PDB entry 5F2C | X-ray diffraction, 1.90 A resolution | chains B and D of the 4 polymer chains in the assembly

Chain B (and D):
Protein: Aldehyde dehydrogenase
Organism: Pyrobaculum ferrireducens
Notes: chain D of this document is another copy of the same molecule, construct and numbering; everything in this record applies to it too
Reference sequence: G7VCG0 (G7VCG0_9CREN); residue numbers follow UniProt; this construct covers 1-491
Chain sequence (491 residues; each row starts with the number of its first residue):
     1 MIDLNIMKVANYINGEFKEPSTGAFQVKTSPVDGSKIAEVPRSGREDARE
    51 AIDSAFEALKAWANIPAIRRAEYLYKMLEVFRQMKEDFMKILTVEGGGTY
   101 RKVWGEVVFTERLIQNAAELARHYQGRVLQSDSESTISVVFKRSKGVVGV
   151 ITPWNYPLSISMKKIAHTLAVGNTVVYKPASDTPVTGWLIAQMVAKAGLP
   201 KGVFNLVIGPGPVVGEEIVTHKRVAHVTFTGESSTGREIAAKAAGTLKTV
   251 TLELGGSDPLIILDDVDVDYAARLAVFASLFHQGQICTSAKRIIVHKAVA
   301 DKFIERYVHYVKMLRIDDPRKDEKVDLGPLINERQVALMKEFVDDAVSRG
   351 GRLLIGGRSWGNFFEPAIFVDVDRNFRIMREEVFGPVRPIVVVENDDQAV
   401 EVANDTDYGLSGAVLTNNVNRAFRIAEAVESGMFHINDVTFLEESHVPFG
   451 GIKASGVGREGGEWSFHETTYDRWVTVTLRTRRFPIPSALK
Not modelled in the structure: 1-6, 491 (chain D: 1-7)
Residues lining bound ligands: NADP (NAP; NADP nicotinamide-adenine-dinucleotide phosphate): Ile151, Thr152, Pro153, Trp154, Lys178, Pro179, Ala180, Ser181, Gly209, Pro210, Gly211, Pro212, Gly215, Glu216, Val219, Phe229, Thr230, Gly231, Glu232, Thr235, Glu238, Ile239, Leu254, Gly255, Cys287, Glu382, Phe384
Reported in the primary citation:
  - binding site for NADP: Trp154, Glu382, Phe384
  - catalytic residues: Glu253, Cys287 (citing earlier work)

Chain B / chain D interface:
Residue-residue contacts (35):
  Ile68(B) - Arg112(D)
  Arg69(B) - Arg112(D)
  Tyr75(B) - Tyr75(D)  hydrogen bond
  Tyr75(B) - Gln115(D)
  Tyr75(B) - Glu119(D)  hydrogen bond
  Arg112(B) - Ile68(D)
  Arg112(B) - Arg69(D)
  Gln115(B) - Tyr75(D)
  Asn116(B) - Arg122(D)  hydrogen bond
  Asn116(B) - His123(D)
  Glu119(B) - Tyr75(D)  hydrogen bond
  Glu119(B) - Glu119(D)
  Glu119(B) - Arg122(D)  salt bridge
  Glu119(B) - His123(D)  salt bridge
  Leu120(B) - His123(D)
  Arg122(B) - Asn116(D)  hydrogen bond
  Arg122(B) - Glu119(D)  salt bridge
  Arg122(B) - Ser445(D)  hydrogen bond
  Arg122(B) - His446(D)  hydrogen bond
  His123(B) - Asn116(D)
  His123(B) - Glu119(D)  salt bridge
  His123(B) - Leu120(D)
  Gln125(B) - Glu463(D)  hydrogen bond
  Ile137(B) - Phe423(D)  hydrophobic
  Asn420(B) - Leu479(D)
  Phe423(B) - Ile137(D)  hydrophobic
  Phe423(B) - Val477(D)  hydrophobic
  Phe423(B) - Leu479(D)  hydrophobic
  Arg424(B) - Leu479(D)  hydrogen bond (side chain-backbone)
  Ser445(B) - Arg122(D)  hydrogen bond
  His446(B) - Arg122(D)  hydrogen bond
  Glu463(B) - Gln125(D)
  Val477(B) - Phe423(D)  hydrophobic
  Leu479(B) - Phe423(D)  hydrophobic
  Leu479(B) - Arg424(D)  hydrogen bond (backbone-side chain)
Interface residues without a listed pair, chain B (25 interface residues in all): Ala118, Val419, Trp464, Thr478, Arg480
Interface residues without a listed pair, chain D (24 interface residues in all): Ala118, Val419, Asn420, Trp464, Thr478

Overview:
Chain B and chain D form an interface of 25 and 24 residues respectively; the contacts include 12 hydrogen
bonds and 4 salt bridges. Among the polar pairs are Glu119(B)-Arg122(D), Glu119(B)-His123(D) and
Tyr75(B)-Tyr75(D). Chain B binds NADP. The paper reports catalytic residues Glu253(B) and Cys287(B); a binding
site for NADP at Trp154(B), Glu382(B) and Phe384(B).
Both chains are Aldehyde dehydrogenase (Pyrobaculum ferrireducens). Entry 5F2C (Thermostable aldehyde
dehydrogenase from Pyrobaculum sp. 1860 crystallized in microgravity (complex with NADP+)) was determined by
X-ray diffraction (same publication as 5EXF, 5EUY, 5EEB and 5EK6).
